7ODN - chains A and B of the 3 polymer chains in the assembly; structure by X-ray diffraction, 2.33 A resolution.

Chain A:
Name: Tubulin alpha-1B chain
Organism: Bos taurus
UniProt: P81947 (TBA1B_BOVIN); numbering as in UniProt (aligned over 1-451)
Amino-acid sequence (451 residues; each row starts with the number of its first residue):
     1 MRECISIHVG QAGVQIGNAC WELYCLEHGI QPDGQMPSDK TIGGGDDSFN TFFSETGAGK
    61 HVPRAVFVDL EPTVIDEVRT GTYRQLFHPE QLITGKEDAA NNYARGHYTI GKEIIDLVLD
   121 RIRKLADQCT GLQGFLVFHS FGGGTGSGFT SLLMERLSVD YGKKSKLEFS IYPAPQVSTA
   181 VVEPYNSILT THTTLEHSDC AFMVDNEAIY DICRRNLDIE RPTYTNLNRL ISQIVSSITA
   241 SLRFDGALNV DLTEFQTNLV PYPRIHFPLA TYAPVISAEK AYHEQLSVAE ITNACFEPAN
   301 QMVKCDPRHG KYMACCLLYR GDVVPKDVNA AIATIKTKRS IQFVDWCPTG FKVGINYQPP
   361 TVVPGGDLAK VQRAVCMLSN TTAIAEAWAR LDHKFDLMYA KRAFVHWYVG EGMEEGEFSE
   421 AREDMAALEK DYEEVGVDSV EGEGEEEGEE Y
Not modelled in the structure: 38-46, 436-451
Small-molecule neighbours: GTP (guanosine-5'-triphosphate): Gly10, Gln11, Ala12, Gln15, Ile16, Asp69, Asp98, Ala99, Ala100, Asn101, Ser140, Gly142, Gly143, Gly144, Thr145, Gly146, Ile171, Pro173, Val177, Ser178, Glu183, Asn206, Tyr224, Leu227, Asn228, Ile231

Chain B:
Name: Tubulin beta-3 chain
Organism: Bos taurus
UniProt: Q2T9S0 (TBB3_BOVIN); the author numbering skips numbers that UniProt does not, so the offset changes along the chain: 1-42 = UniProt 1-42; 45-360 = UniProt 43-358; 369-460 = UniProt 359-450
Amino-acid sequence (450 residues; row label = number of the first residue in the row; note: 10 numbers in that range are skipped by the numbering (no residue carries them; nothing is unmodelled there)):
     1 MREIVHIQAG QCGNQIGAKF WEVISDEHGI DPSGNYVGDS DL
    45 QLERISVYYN EASSHKYVPR AILVDLEPGT MDSVRSGAFG HLFRPDNFIF GQSGAGNNWA
   105 KGHYTEGAEL VDSVLDVVRK ECENCDCLQG FQLTHSLGGG TGSGMGTLLI SKVREEYPDR
   165 IMNTFSVVPS PKVSDTVVEP YNATLSIHQL VENTDETYCI DNEALYDICF RTLKLATPTY
   225 GDLNHLVSAT MSGVTTSLRF PGQLNADLRK LAVNMVPFPR LHFFMPGFAP LTARGSQQYR
   285 ALTVPELTQQ MFDAKNMMAA CDPRHGRYLT VATVFRGRMS MKEVDEQMLA IQSKNSSYFV
   345 EWIPNNVKVA VCDIPP
   369 RGLKMSSTFI GNSTAIQELF KRISEQFTAM FRRKAFLHWY TGEGMDEMEF TEAESNMNDL
   429 VSEYQQYQDA TAEEEGEMYE DDEEESEAQG PK
Not modelled in the structure: 1, 281-284, 442-460
Small-molecule neighbours:
  - GDP (guanosine-5'-diphosphate): Gly10, Gln11, Cys12, Gln15, Ile16, Asp69, Ala99, Asn101, Ser140, Gly142, Gly143, Gly144, Thr145, Gly146, Val171, Pro173, Val177, Ser178, Asp179, Glu183, Asn206, Leu209, Tyr224, Leu227, Asn228
  - Mebendazole (V95; methyl N-(6-benzoyl-1H-benzimidazol-2-yl)carbamate): Tyr52, Gln136, Asn167, Phe169, Glu200, Tyr202, Val238, Thr239, Ser241, Leu242, Leu248, Leu252, Leu255, Met259, Ala316, Thr317, Val318, Lys352, Val353, Ala354, Ile378
Curated features (UniProtKB/Swiss-Prot):
  - motif: Met1 to Ile4 (MREI motif)
  - binding site (GTP): Gln11, Glu71, Ser140, Gly144, Thr145, Gly146, Asn206, Asn228
  - binding site (Mg(2+)): Glu71
  - modified residue: Ser174 (Phosphoserine), Glu448 (5-glutamyl polyglutamate), Ser454 (Phosphoserine)
Reported in the primary citation:
  - binding site for Mebendazole: Asn167, Glu200, Leu248, Leu255, Ala316, Ala354

Interface between chain A and chain B:
Pairs across the interface - 56 pairs, chain A then chain B:
  Glu71(A) with Asn249(B), hydrogen bond
  Thr73(A) with Asn249(B)
  Lys96(A) with Asp130(B), salt bridge; Cys131(B)
  Glu97(A) with Cys131(B); Leu132(B); Arg164(B), salt bridge
  Asp98(A) with Asp251(B); Lys254(B), salt bridge
  Ala100(A) with Arg253(B); Lys254(B); Val257(B)
  Asn101(A) with Lys254(B); Asn258(B), hydrogen bond
  Arg105(A) with Arg253(B)
  Pro175(A) with Asn349(B); Lys352(B), hydrogen bond (backbone-side chain)
  Ser178(A) with Lys352(B), hydrogen bond (backbone-side chain)
  Thr179(A) with Leu248(B); Asn258(B); Lys352(B); Val353(B)
  Ala180(A) with Asn258(B); Lys352(B)
  Val181(A) with Asn258(B), hydrogen bond (backbone-side chain); Asn349(B)
  Val182(A) with Asn258(B)
  Glu220(A) with Lys326(B)
  Arg221(A) with Gln247(B); Asp329(B), salt bridge
  Lys394(A) with Pro348(B); Asn349(B), hydrogen bond
  Leu397(A) with Glu345(B); Trp346(B); Ala440(B), hydrophobic
  Met398(A) with Trp346(B); Pro348(B)
  Lys401(A) with Phe262(B); Trp346(B); Thr439(B), hydrogen bond (side chain-backbone); Ala440(B)
  Arg402(A) with Phe262(B)
  Ala403(A) with Pro261(B); Phe262(B), hydrophobic
  Phe404(A) with Val257(B); Val260(B); Pro261(B), hydrogen bond (backbone-backbone); Ile347(B), hydrophobic
  His406(A) with Val260(B); Pro261(B); Phe262(B); Pro263(B)
  Trp407(A) with Arg253(B); Ala256(B); Val257(B), hydrophobic; Val260(B), hydrogen bond (side chain-backbone)
Other interface residues (no listed pair), chain A (26 interface residues in all): Glu411
Other interface residues (no listed pair), chain B (34 interface residues in all): Asp199, Met259, Thr314, Met325, Asn350, Ala438

Overview:
The interface between chain A and chain B involves 26 residues on one side and 34 on the other, with 9
hydrogen bonds and 4 salt bridges. Among the polar pairs are Lys96(A)-Asp130(B), Glu97(A)-Arg164(B) and
Asp98(A)-Lys254(B). Ligands of chain A: GTP. From the paper: a binding site for Mebendazole at Asn167(B),
Glu200(B) and Leu248(B) among others.
Chain A is Tubulin alpha-1B chain and chain B is Tubulin beta-3 chain, both from Bos taurus; the structure,
Crystal structure of TD1-mebendazole complex, was determined by X-ray diffraction (same publication as 7OGN).
